PDB entry 7BLF | X-ray diffraction, 2.15 A resolution | chain A

[Chain A]
Name: Oxidored_FMN domain-containing protein
Organism: Botryotinia fuckeliana (strain B05.10)
UniProtKB: A0A384K246 (A0A384K246_BOTFB); residue numbers follow UniProt; this construct covers 1-439
Sequence (455 residues; numbered -15 to 439; the number before each row is that of its first residue; numbers below 1 keep their minus sign (His-15 is residue -15)):
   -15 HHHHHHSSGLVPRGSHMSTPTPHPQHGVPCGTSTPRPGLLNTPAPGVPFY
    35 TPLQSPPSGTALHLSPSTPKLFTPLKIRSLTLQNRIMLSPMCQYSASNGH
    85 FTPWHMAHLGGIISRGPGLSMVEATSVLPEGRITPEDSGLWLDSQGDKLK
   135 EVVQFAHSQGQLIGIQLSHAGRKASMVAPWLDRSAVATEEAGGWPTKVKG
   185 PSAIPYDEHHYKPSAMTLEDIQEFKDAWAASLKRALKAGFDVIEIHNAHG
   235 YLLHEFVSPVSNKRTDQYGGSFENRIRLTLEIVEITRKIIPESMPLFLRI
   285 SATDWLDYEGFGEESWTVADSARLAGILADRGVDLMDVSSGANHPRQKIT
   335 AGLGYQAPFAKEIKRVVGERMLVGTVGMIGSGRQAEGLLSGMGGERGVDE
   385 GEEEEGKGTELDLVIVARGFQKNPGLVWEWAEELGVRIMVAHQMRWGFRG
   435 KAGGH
Unresolved in the structure: -15 to 23, 387-390, 434-439
Construct notes: expression tag (-15 to 0)
Residues lining bound ligands: FMN (flavin mononucleotide): Ser73, Pro74, Met75, Cys76, Glu107, Ala108, Gln150, His230, His233, Arg283, Val360, Gly361, Met362, Ile399, Val400, Ala401, Arg402, Gln405, Gln427, Trp430, Gly431

[Overview]
Bound to chain A: flavin mononucleotide.
Chain A is Oxidored_FMN domain-containing protein (Botryotinia fuckeliana (strain B05.10)); the structure,
Crystal structure of ene-reductase OYE4 from Botryotinia fuckeliana (BfOYE4), was determined by X-ray
diffraction together with 7BN6, 7BN7 and 7BO0 from the same study.
